Entry 3JC5 (electron microscopy, 4.70 A resolution (low resolution: residue-level contacts below are approximate; hydrogen-bond / salt-bridge calls are withheld)); this record covers chains 2 and 6 of the 11 polymer chains in the assembly.

[Chain 2]
Protein: DNA replication licensing factor MCM2
Organism: Saccharomyces cerevisiae
Notes: EC 3.6.4.12
Reference sequence: P29469 (MCM2_YEAST); residues 1-868 here = UniProt positions 1-868
Sequence (868 residues; each row starts with the number of its first residue):
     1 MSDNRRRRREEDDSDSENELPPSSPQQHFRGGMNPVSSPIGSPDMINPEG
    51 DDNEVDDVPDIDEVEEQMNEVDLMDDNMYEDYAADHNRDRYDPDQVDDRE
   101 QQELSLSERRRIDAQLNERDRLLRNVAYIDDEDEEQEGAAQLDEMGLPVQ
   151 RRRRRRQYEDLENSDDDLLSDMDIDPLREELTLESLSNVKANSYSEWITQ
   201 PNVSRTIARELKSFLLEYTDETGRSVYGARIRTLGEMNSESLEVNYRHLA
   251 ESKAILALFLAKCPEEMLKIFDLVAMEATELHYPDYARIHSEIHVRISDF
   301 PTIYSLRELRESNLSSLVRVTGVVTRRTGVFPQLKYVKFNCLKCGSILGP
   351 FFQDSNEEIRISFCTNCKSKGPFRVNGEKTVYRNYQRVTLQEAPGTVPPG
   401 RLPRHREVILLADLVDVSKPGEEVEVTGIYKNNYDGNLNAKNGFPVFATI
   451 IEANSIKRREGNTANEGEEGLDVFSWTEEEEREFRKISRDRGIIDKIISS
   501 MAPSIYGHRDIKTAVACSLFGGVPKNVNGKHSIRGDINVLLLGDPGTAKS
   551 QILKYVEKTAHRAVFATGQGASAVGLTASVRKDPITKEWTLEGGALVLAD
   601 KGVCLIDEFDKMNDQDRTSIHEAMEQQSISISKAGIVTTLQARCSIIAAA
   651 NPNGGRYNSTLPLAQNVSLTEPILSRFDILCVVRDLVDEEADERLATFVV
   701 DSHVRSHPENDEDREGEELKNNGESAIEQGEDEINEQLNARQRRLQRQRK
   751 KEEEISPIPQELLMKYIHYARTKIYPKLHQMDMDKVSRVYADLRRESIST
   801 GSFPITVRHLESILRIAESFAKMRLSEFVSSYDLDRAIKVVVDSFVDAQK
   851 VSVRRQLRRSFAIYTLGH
Disordered / not traced: 1-200, 343-347, 361-374, 461-472, 707-755, 865-868
UniProt features mapped onto this chain:
  - zinc finger: C341 to C367 (C4-type)
  - motif: S675 to D678 (Arginine finger)
  - binding site (ATP): G543 to S550
  - modified residue (Phosphoserine): S14, S16, S23, S164, S170
  - natural variant: E392 (E392K: In allele MCM2-1)
  - mutagenesis: C364 (C364Y/F/S/H: Loss of activity), C367 (C367Y/F/S/H: Loss of activity), K549 (K549A: Reduces MCM2-7 complex helicase activity. Abolishes MCM2-7 complex helicase activity; when associated with MCM5 A-422. Reduces MCM2-7 complex helicase activity; when associated with MCM3 A-415), R676 (R676A: Loss of MCM2-7 complex helicase activity)

[Chain 6]
Protein: DNA replication licensing factor MCM6
Organism: Saccharomyces cerevisiae
Notes: EC 3.6.4.12
Reference sequence: P53091 (MCM6_YEAST); residues 1-1017 here = UniProt positions 1-1017
Sequence (1017 residues; numbered 1 to 1017; the number before each row is that of its first residue):
     1 MSSPFPADTPSSNRPSNSSPPPSSIGAGFGSSSGLDSQIGSRLHFPSSSQ
    51 PHVSNSQTGPFVNDSTQFSSQRLQTDGSATNDMEGNEPARSFKSRALNHV
   101 KKVDDVTGEKVREAFEQFLEDFSVQSTDTGEVEKVYRAQIEFMKIYDLNT
   151 IYIDYQHLSMRENGALAMAISEQYYRFLPFLQKGLRRVVRKYAPELLNTS
   201 DSLKRSEGDEGQADEDEQQDDDMNGSSLPRDSGSSAAPGNGTSAMATRSI
   251 TTSTSPEQTERVFQISFFNLPTVHRIRDIRSEKIGSLLSISGTVTRTSEV
   301 RPELYKASFTCDMCRAIVDNVEQSFKYTEPTFCPNPSCENRAFWTLNVTR
   351 SRFLDWQKVRIQENANEIPTGSMPRTLDVILRGDSVERAKPGDRCKFTGV
   401 EIVVPDVTQLGLPGVKPSSTLDTRGISKTTEGLNSGVTGLRSLGVRDLTY
   451 KISFLACHVISIGSNIGASSPDANSNNRETELQMAANLQANNVYQDNERD
   501 QEVFLNSLSSDEINELKEMVKDEHIYDKLVRSIAPAVFGHEAVKKGILLQ
   551 MLGGVHKSTVEGIKLRGDINICVVGDPSTSKSQFLKYVVGFAPRSVYTSG
   601 KASSAAGLTAAVVRDEEGGDYTIEAGALMLADNGICCIDEFDKMDISDQV
   651 AIHEAMEQQTISIAKAGIHATLNARTSILAAANPVGGRYNRKLSLRGNLN
   701 MTAPIMSRFDLFFVILDDCNEKIDTELASHIVDLHMKRDEAIEPPFSAEQ
   751 LRRYIKYARTFKPILTKEARSYLVEKYKELRKDDAQGFSRSSYRITVRQL
   801 ESMIRLSEAIARANCVDEITPSFIAEAYDLLRQSIIRVDVDDVEMDEEFD
   851 NIESQSHAASGNNDDNDDGTGSGVITSEPPADIEEGQSEATARPGTSEKK
   901 KTTVTYDKYVSMMNMIVRKIAEVDREGAEELTAVDIVDWYLLQKENDLGS
   951 LAEYWEERRLAFKVIKRLVKDRILMEIHGTRHNLRDLENEENENNKTVYV
  1001 IHPNCEVLDQLEPQDSS
Disordered / not traced: 1-96, 195-259, 422-446, 464-509, 841-906, 970-1017
UniProt features mapped onto this chain:
  - motif: S707 to D710 (Arginine finger)
  - binding site (ATP): G575 to S582
  - modified residue: S78 (Phosphoserine), S249 (Phosphoserine), S372 (Phosphoserine), T766 (Phosphothreonine)
  - mutagenesis: K581 (K581A: Loss of MCM2-7 complex helicase activity)

[Chain 2 / chain 6 interface]
Pairs across the interface (104):
  R310(2) - E387(6)
  E311(2) - F353(6)
  E311(2) - D355(6)
  R326(2) - G667(6)
  Q391(2) - H669(6)
  Q391(2) - A670(6)
  P394(2) - T671(6)
  P394(2) - N673(6)
  P399(2) - D632(6)
  G400(2) - P391(6)
  G400(2) - D632(6)
  R401(2) - E387(6)
  R401(2) - K390(6)
  L402(2) - T622(6)
  L402(2) - I623(6)
  L402(2) - E624(6)
  P403(2) - I623(6)
  P403(2) - L672(6)
  R404(2) - T297(6)
  R404(2) - S298(6)
  R404(2) - E299(6)
  R404(2) - V300(6)
  R404(2) - Q357(6)
  R404(2) - E387(6)
  H405(2) - E299(6)
  H405(2) - Y621(6)
  R406(2) - E299(6)
  R406(2) - V300(6)
  Y430(2) - P302(6)
  N432(2) - V348(6)
  N432(2) - F353(6)
  L438(2) - R301(6)
  L438(2) - E617(6)
  L438(2) - G618(6)
  K441(2) - E616(6)
  K441(2) - E617(6)
  G443(2) - F325(6)
  G443(2) - V404(6)
  F444(2) - F325(6)
  F444(2) - I380(6)
  F444(2) - R382(6)
  P445(2) - P302(6)
  P445(2) - E303(6)
  P445(2) - L304(6)
  P445(2) - F325(6)
  P445(2) - Y327(6)
  V446(2) - R301(6)
  V446(2) - P302(6)
  V446(2) - W356(6)
  F447(2) - R301(6)
  F447(2) - P302(6)
  F447(2) - L304(6)
  F447(2) - V348(6)
  F447(2) - F353(6)
  T449(2) - E299(6)
  T449(2) - V300(6)
  T449(2) - R301(6)
  S504(2) - T559(6)
  G546(2) - T796(6)
  G546(2) - V797(6)
  G546(2) - R798(6)
  S550(2) - E657(6)
  K554(2) - I563(6)
  K554(2) - Q658(6)
  Y555(2) - E561(6)
  K558(2) - G562(6)
  F565(2) - Q658(6)
  A571(2) - S662(6)
  S572(2) - S662(6)
  A573(2) - H669(6)
  P584(2) - A666(6)
  P584(2) - G667(6)
  P584(2) - I668(6)
  E608(2) - E657(6)
  R656(2) - F788(6)
  R656(2) - R794(6)
  T660(2) - N946(6)
  L686(2) - F788(6)
  V687(2) - R781(6)
  D688(2) - R781(6)
  E689(2) - K778(6)
  E689(2) - K782(6)
  D692(2) - V774(6)
  D692(2) - Y777(6)
  D692(2) - K778(6)
  D692(2) - R781(6)
  E693(2) - V774(6)
  E693(2) - K778(6)
  A696(2) - V774(6)
  A696(2) - L800(6)
  T697(2) - V774(6)
  V699(2) - L800(6)
  V700(2) - L773(6)
  S702(2) - T559(6)
  H703(2) - L565(6)
  H703(2) - I804(6)
  V704(2) - L765(6)
  V704(2) - T766(6)
  V704(2) - R770(6)
  S706(2) - S558(6)
  S706(2) - I764(6)
  Q760(2) - E561(6)
  R855(2) - G949(6)
  R855(2) - S950(6)
Interface residues without a listed pair, chain 2 (66 interface residues in all): L314, T325, G395, N439, A440, P503, D544, Q551, Q569, G655, L695, R705, V851
Interface residues without a listed pair, chain 6 (81 interface residues in all): K326, L354, V386, I402, P405, D406, R566, G619, D620, A625, E654, K762, E801, E808, D947

[Summary]
Chain 2 and chain 6 form an interface of 66 and 81 residues respectively. Curated annotation (UniProt) lists 8
ATP-binding residues and 4 mutagenesis sites on chain 2; 8 ATP-binding residues and one mutagenesis site on
chain 6.
Chain 2 is DNA replication licensing factor MCM2 and chain 6 is DNA replication licensing factor MCM6, both
from Saccharomyces cerevisiae; the structure, Structure of the eukaryotic replicative CMG helicase and
pumpjack motion, was determined by electron microscopy (same publication as 3JC6 and 3JC7).
